6ZI5 - chains H and M of the 4 polymer chains in the assembly; structure by X-ray diffraction, 2.80 A resolution.

== Chain H ==
Name: Reaction center protein H chain
From: Blastochloris viridis
Reference sequence: P06008 (RCEH_BLAVI); numbering as in UniProt (aligned over 1-258)
Sequence (258 residues; row label = number of the first residue in the row):
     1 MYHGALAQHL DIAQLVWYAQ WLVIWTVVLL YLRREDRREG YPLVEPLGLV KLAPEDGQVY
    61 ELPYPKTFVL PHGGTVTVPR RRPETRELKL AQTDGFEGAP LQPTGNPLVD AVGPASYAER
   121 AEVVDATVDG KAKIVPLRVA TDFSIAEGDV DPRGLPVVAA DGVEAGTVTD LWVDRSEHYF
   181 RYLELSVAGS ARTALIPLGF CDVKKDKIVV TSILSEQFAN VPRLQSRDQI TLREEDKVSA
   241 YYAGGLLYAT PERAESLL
Modified / non-standard residues: Met1 (N-formylmethionine; FME)
Swiss-Prot annotation at these positions:
  - modified residue: Met1 (N-formylmethionine)
Small-molecule neighbours: heptane-1,2,3-triol (HTO): His3, Gly4, Ala5

== Chain M ==
Name: Reaction center protein M chain
From: Blastochloris viridis
Reference sequence: P06010 (RCEM_BLAVI); residues 1-323 here correspond to UniProt positions 2-324 (UniProt number = residue number + 1)
Sequence (323 residues; numbered 1 to 323; the number before each row is that of its first residue):
     1 ADYQTIYTQI QARGPHITVS GEWGDNDRVG KPFYSYWLGK IGDAQIGPIY LGASGIAAFA
    61 FGSTAILIIL FNMAAEVHFD PLQFFRQFFW LGLYPPKAQY GMGIPPLHDG GWWLMAGLFM
   121 TLSLGSWWIR VYSRARALGL GTHIAWNFAA AIFFVLCIGC IHPTLVGSWS EGVPFGIWPH
   181 IDWLTAFSIR YGNFYYCPWH GFSIGFAYGC GLLFAAHGAT ILAVARFGGD REIEQITDRG
   241 TAVERAALFW RWTIGFNATI ESVHRWGWFF SLMVMVSASV GILLTGTFVD NWYLWCVKHG
   301 AAPDYPAYLP ATPDPASLPG APK
Swiss-Prot annotation at these positions:
  - binding site ((7R,8Z)-bacteriochlorophyll b): His180, His200
  - binding site (Fe cation): His217, Glu232, His264
  - binding site (a ubiquinone): Trp250
Bound ions: Fe ion: His217, Glu232, His264 (shared with 2 residues of chain L)
Small-molecule neighbours:
  - bacteriochlorophyll b (BCB), molecule 1: Leu38, Met120, Phe154, Val155, Ile158, Val173, Ile177, Trp178, His180, Ile181, Trp183, Leu184
  - bacteriochlorophyll b (BCB), molecule 2: Gly62, Ala65, Ile66, Ile69, Met120, Leu124, Phe148, Ala151, Ile152, Phe154, Val155, Ile158, Phe175, Trp183, Leu184, Thr185, Phe187, Ser188, Asn193, Phe194, Tyr195, Cys197, Trp199, His200, Ser203, Ile204, Ala207, Tyr208, Val274, Met275, Ala278, Gly281, Ile282
  - bacteriochlorophyll b (BCB), molecule 3: Leu184, Tyr195, Tyr208
  - bacteriochlorophyll b (BCB), molecule 4: Tyr195, His200, Gly201, Ile204, Gly205, Tyr208, Gly209, Leu212, Phe270
  - bacteriopheophytin b (BPB), molecule 1: Ala58, Phe59, Gly62, Ser123, Leu124, Trp127, Val131, Ile144, Asn147, Phe148, Ala151, Ser271, Val274, Met275
  - bacteriopheophytin b (BPB), molecule 2: Tyr208, Gly211, Leu212, Ala215, Ala216, Trp250, Thr253, Ile254
  - menaquinone-7 (MQ7): Leu212, Leu213, Ala216, His217, Thr220, Val243, Ala246, Ala247, Trp250, Ile254, Phe256, Asn257, Ala258, Thr259, Ile260, Val263, Trp266, Phe270
  - 15-cis-1,2-dihydroneurosporene (NS5): Ile66, Ile69, Leu70, Met73, Phe88, Trp113, Leu114, Gly117, Leu118, Met120, Thr121, Val155, Leu156, Ile158, Gly159, Cys160, Trp169, Val173, Pro174, Phe175, Gly176, Ile177, His180
Reported in the primary citation:
  - binding site for bacteriochlorophyll b: Tyr195, His200
  - conformationally variable residues: Tyr195, His200
  - binding site for menaquinone-7: His217
  - conformationally variable residues: His217 (from molecular simulation)

== Chain H / chain M interface ==
Contacting residue pairs (124; chain H residue first):
  His3(H) with Thr287(M); Phe288(M)
  Gly4(H) with Phe288(M)
  Asp11(H) with Trp295(M), hydrogen bond; Lys298(M), salt bridge; His299(M), salt bridge
  Ile12(H) with Phe288(M), hydrophobic
  Ala13(H) with Trp199(M); Val289(M), hydrophobic; Trp295(M)
  Gln14(H) with Trp295(M); His299(M)
  Val16(H) with Trp199(M); Val280(M), hydrophobic
  Trp17(H) with Pro198(M), hydrophobic; Trp199(M); Phe202(M), hydrophobic
  Gln20(H) with Trp199(M), hydrogen bond; Phe202(M); Met273(M); Ser277(M), hydrogen bond
  Trp21(H) with Phe202(M)
  Ile24(H) with Phe202(M), hydrophobic; Phe206(M), hydrophobic
  Val27(H) with Phe269(M), hydrophobic
  Val28(H) with Trp266(M), hydrophobic
  Tyr31(H) with Arg265(M), hydrogen bond
  Leu32(H) with Arg265(M); Trp266(M); Phe269(M), hydrophobic
  Arg33(H) with Phe256(M); Asn257(M), hydrogen bond (side chain-backbone)
  Glu35(H) with Thr259(M), hydrogen bond (backbone-side chain); Ser262(M); Arg265(M)
  Asp36(H) with Asn257(M); Ala258(M); Thr259(M); Ser262(M), hydrogen bond; Trp266(M), hydrogen bond
  Arg38(H) with Thr259(M)
  Glu39(H) with Ile236(M); Arg239(M), salt bridge; Thr259(M)
  Tyr41(H) with Arg251(M), hydrogen bond
  Leu43(H) with Arg251(M)
  Lys66(H) with Glu261(M), salt bridge; Arg265(M)
  Phe68(H) with Ile236(M), hydrophobic; Thr237(M); Glu261(M)
  Leu70(H) with Thr237(M)
  Val76(H) with Thr237(M)
  Pro114(H) with Arg245(M), hydrogen bond (backbone-side chain)
  Ser116(H) with Thr241(M), hydrogen bond (backbone-side chain); Arg245(M), hydrogen bond (backbone-side chain)
  Ala118(H) with Arg239(M); Gly240(M); Thr241(M); Glu244(M)
  Arg120(H) with Glu234(M), hydrogen bond (side chain-backbone); Gln235(M); Asp238(M), salt bridge; Arg239(M); Gly240(M)
  Ala121(H) with Asp238(M), hydrogen bond (backbone-side chain)
  Asp125(H) with Arg231(M), salt bridge; Glu234(M)
  Lys133(H) with Glu234(M), salt bridge
  Ile134(H) with Arg231(M)
  Asp142(H) with Gly14(M); Pro15(M)
  Phe143(H) with Arg13(M); Gly14(M)
  Ser144(H) with Ala12(M); Arg13(M), hydrogen bond (backbone-backbone)
  Ile145(H) with Ile10(M), hydrophobic; Gln11(M)
  Ala146(H) with Gln11(M), hydrogen bond (backbone-backbone); Arg13(M)
  Glu147(H) with Tyr36(M)
  Gly148(H) with Tyr36(M)
  Asp149(H) with Gln9(M); Ile10(M); Gln11(M), hydrogen bond (side chain-backbone); Tyr36(M), hydrogen bond
  Val150(H) with Ile10(M)
  Pro152(H) with Ile10(M), hydrophobic
  Leu171(H) with Ile10(M), hydrophobic
  Val173(H) with Ala12(M), hydrophobic
  Arg175(H) with Ile17(M)
  Ser176(H) with Ile17(M)
  Glu177(H) with Asp43(M)
  His178(H) with Ala12(M); Gly14(M); Pro15(M), hydrogen bond (side chain-backbone); Ile17(M)
  Tyr179(H) with Gln4(M), hydrogen bond; Thr8(M)
  Phe180(H) with Ile10(M); Gln11(M); Ala12(M), hydrophobic
  Arg181(H) with Asp230(M), salt bridge; Arg231(M)
  Leu198(H) with Gln4(M); Gln9(M)
  Gly199(H) with Asp2(M); Gln4(M); Arg226(M), hydrogen bond (backbone-side chain)
  Phe200(H) with Arg226(M)
  Cys201(H) with Gln9(M), hydrogen bond (backbone-side chain)
  Asp202(H) with Tyr3(M)
  Val203(H) with Gln9(M), hydrogen bond (backbone-side chain)
  Leu232(H) with Arg231(M); Asp238(M)
  Glu235(H) with Arg231(M), salt bridge
  Asp236(H) with Gly240(M); Thr241(M), hydrogen bond (side chain-backbone)
  Ser239(H) with Arg226(M), hydrogen bond (side chain-backbone); Phe227(M)
  Ala240(H) with Arg245(M)
  Ala243(H) with Phe227(M), hydrophobic; Arg245(M)
  Leu246(H) with Arg226(M)
Also at the interface, not in a pair above, chain H (76 interface residues in all): His9, Gly40, Arg82, Glu84, Gly113, Ala115, Tyr117, Glu119, Tyr182, Pro197
Also at the interface, not in a pair above, chain M (55 interface residues in all): Ala1, Lys40, Leu284, Trp292

== Summary ==
Chain H and chain M form an interface of 76 and 55 residues respectively; the contacts include 25 hydrogen
bonds and 9 salt bridges. Among the polar pairs are Asp11(H)-Lys298(M), Asp11(H)-His299(M) and
Glu39(H)-Arg239(M). From the paper: a binding site for bacteriochlorophyll b at Tyr195(M) and His200(M); a
binding site for menaquinone-7 at His217(M).
Chain H is Reaction center protein H chain and chain M is Reaction center protein M chain, both from
Blastochloris viridis; the structure, Ultrafast Structural Response to Charge Redistribution Within a
Photosynthetic Reaction Centre - 300 ps (a) structure, was determined by X-ray diffraction together with 6ZHW,
6ZI4, 6ZI6, 6ZI9, 6ZIA and 6ZID from the same study.
